1E7I - chain A; structure by X-ray diffraction, 2.70 A resolution.

[Chain A]
Molecule: Serum albumin
Source organism: Homo sapiens
Reference sequence: P02768 (ALBU_HUMAN); residues 1-585 here correspond to UniProt positions 25-609 (UniProt number = residue number + 24)
Amino-acid sequence (585 residues; each row starts with the number of its first residue):
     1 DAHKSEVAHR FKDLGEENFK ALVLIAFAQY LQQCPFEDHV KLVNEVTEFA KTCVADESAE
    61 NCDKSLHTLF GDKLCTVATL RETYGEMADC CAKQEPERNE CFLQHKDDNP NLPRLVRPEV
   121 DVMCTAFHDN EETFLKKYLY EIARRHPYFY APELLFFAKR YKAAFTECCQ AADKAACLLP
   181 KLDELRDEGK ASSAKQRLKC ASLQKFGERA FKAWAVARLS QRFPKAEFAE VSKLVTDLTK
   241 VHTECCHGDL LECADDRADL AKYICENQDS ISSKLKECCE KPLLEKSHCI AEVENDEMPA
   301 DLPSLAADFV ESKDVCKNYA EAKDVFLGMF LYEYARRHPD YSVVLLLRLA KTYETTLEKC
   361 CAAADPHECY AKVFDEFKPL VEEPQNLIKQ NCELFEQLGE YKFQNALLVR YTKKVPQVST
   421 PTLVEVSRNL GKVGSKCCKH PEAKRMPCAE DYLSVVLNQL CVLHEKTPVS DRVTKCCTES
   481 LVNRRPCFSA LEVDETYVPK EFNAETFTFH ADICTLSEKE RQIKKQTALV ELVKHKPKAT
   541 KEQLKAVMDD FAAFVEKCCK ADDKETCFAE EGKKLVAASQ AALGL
Unresolved in the structure: 1-2, 585
UniProt features mapped onto this chain:
  - binding site (Cu cation): His3
  - binding site (Ca(2+)): Glu6, Asp13, Glu244, Asp249, Glu252, Asp255, Asp259
  - binding site (Zn(2+)): His67, His247, Asp249
  - binding site ((4Z,15Z)-bilirubin IXalpha): Lys240
  - site: Lys4 (Not glycated), Lys20 (Not glycated), Lys41 (Not glycated), Lys64 (Not glycated), Lys73 (Not glycated), Lys93 (Not glycated), Lys106 (Not glycated), Lys136 (Not glycated), Lys159 (Not glycated), Lys174 (Not glycated), Lys181 (Not glycated), Lys190 (Not glycated), Lys195 (Not glycated), Lys199 (Aspirin-acetylated lysine), Lys205 (Not glycated), Lys212 (Not glycated), Lys240 (Not glycated), Lys262 (Not glycated), Lys274 (Not glycated), Lys286 (Not glycated) and 18 more in UniProt
  - modified residue: Ser5 (Phosphoserine), Ser58 (Phosphoserine), Ser65 (Phosphoserine), Thr83 (Phosphothreonine), Lys205 (N6-succinyllysine), Ser273 (Phosphoserine), Ser419 (Phosphoserine), Thr420 (Phosphothreonine), Thr422 (Phosphothreonine), Lys436 (N6-succinyllysine), Ser489 (Phosphoserine), Lys519 (N6-succinyllysine), Lys534 (N6-methyllysine), Lys564 (N6-succinyllysine)
  - glycosylation: Lys12 (N-linked (Glc) (glycation) lysine), Lys51 (N-linked (Glc) (glycation) lysine), Lys137 (N-linked (Glc) (glycation) lysine), Lys162 (N-linked (Glc) (glycation) lysine), Lys199 (N-linked (Glc) (glycation) lysine), Lys225 (N-linked (Glc) (glycation) lysine), Lys233 (N-linked (Glc) (glycation) lysine), Lys276 (N-linked (Glc) (glycation) lysine), Lys281 (N-linked (Glc) (glycation) lysine), Lys313 (N-linked (Glc) (glycation) lysine), Lys317 (N-linked (Glc) (glycation) lysine), Asn318 (N-linked (GlcNAc...) asparagine), Lys323 (N-linked (Glc) (glycation) lysine), Lys351 (N-linked (Glc) (glycation) lysine), Lys378 (N-linked (Glc) (glycation) lysine), Lys413 (N-linked (Glc) (glycation) lysine), Lys439 (N-linked (Glc) (glycation) lysine), Lys444 (N-linked (Glc) (glycation) lysine), Asp494 (N-linked (GlcNAc...) asparagine), Lys525 (N-linked (Glc) (glycation) lysine) and 4 more in UniProt
Cystine bridges: Cys53-Cys62, Cys75-Cys91, Cys90-Cys101, Cys124-Cys169, Cys168-Cys177, Cys200-Cys246, Cys245-Cys253, Cys265-Cys279, Cys278-Cys289, Cys316-Cys361, Cys360-Cys369, Cys392-Cys438, Cys437-Cys448, Cys461-Cys477, Cys476-Cys487, Cys514-Cys559, Cys558-Cys567
From the paper describing this entry:
  - conformationally variable residues (order/disorder transition): Tyr138
  - binding site for stearic acid: Arg117, Tyr138, Tyr150, Arg257, Ser287, Ser342, Arg348, Arg485

[Summary]
Curated annotation (UniProt) lists Cu cation-binding residue His3, 7 Ca2+-binding residues, 3 Zn2+-binding
residues and (4Z,15Z)-bilirubin IXalpha-binding residue Lys240. From the paper: a binding site for stearic
acid at Arg117, Tyr138 and Tyr150 among others; conformational variability at Tyr138.
Chain A is Serum albumin (Homo sapiens); the structure, Human serum albumin complexed with octadecanoic acid
(STEARIC acid), was determined by X-ray diffraction (same publication as 1E7H, 1E7E, 1E7F and 1E7G).
